Entry 9ITE (electron microscopy, 3.06 A resolution); this record covers chains B and E of the 5 polymer chains in the assembly.

== Chain B ==
Molecule: Guanine nucleotide-binding protein G(I)/G(S)/G(T) subunit beta-1
Source organism: Homo sapiens
UniProtKB: P62873 (GBB1_HUMAN); residue numbers follow UniProt; this construct covers 2-340
Sequence (345 residues; row label = number of the first residue in the row; numbers below 1 keep their minus sign (Met-4 is residue -4)):
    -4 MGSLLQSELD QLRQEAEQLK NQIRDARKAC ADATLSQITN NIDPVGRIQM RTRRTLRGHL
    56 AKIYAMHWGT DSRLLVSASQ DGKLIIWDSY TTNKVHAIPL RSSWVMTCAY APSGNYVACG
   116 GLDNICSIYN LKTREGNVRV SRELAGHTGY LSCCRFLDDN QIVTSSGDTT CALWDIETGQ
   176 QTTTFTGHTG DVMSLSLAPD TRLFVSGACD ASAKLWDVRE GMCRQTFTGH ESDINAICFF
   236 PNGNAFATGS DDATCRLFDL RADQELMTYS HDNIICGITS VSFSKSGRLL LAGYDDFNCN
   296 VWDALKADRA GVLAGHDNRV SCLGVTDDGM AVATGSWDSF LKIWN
Not modelled in the structure: -4 to 2
Sequence notes: initiating methionine (-4); expression tag (-3 to 1)

== Chain E ==
Molecule: scFv16
Source organism: Homo sapiens
Notes: antibody fragment or engineered binder
Sequence (247 residues; numbered 2 to 248; the number before each row is that of its first residue):
     2 VQLVESGGGL VQPGGSRKLS CSASGFAFSS FGMHWVRQAP EKGLEWVAYI SSGSGTIYYA
    62 DTVKGRFTIS RDDPKNTLFL QMTSLRSEDT AMYYCVRSIY YYGSSPFDFW GQGTTLTVSA
   122 GGGGSGGGGS GGGGSADIVM TQATSSVPVT PGESVSISCR SSKSLLHSNG NTYLYWFLQR
   182 PGQSPQLLIY RMSNLASGVP DRFSGSGSGT AFTLTISRLE AEDVGVYYCM QHLEYPLTFG
   242 AGTKLEL
Not modelled in the structure: 121-135

== How chain B and chain E interact ==
Pairs across the interface - 7 pairs, chain B then chain E:
  Asp66(B) with Tyr103(E)
  Arg68(B) with Tyr103(E)
  Arg129(B) with Val2(E); Arg98(E)
  Glu130(B) with Gly26(E); Phe27(E); Ala28(E), hydrogen bond (backbone-backbone)
Interface residues without a listed pair, chain B (10 interface residues in all): Leu69, Asp83, Val90, His91, Gly131, Asn132
Interface residues without a listed pair, chain E (8 interface residues in all): Phe32, Tyr102

== Overview ==
The interface between chain B and chain E involves 10 residues on one side and 8 on the other; the contacts
include 1 hydrogen bond. Its one hydrogen bond, Glu130(B)-Ala28(E), is backbone to backbone.
Here chain B is Guanine nucleotide-binding protein G(I)/G(S)/G(T) subunit beta-1 and chain E is scFv16, both
from Homo sapiens. Entry 9ITE (LPA-bound LPAR6 in complex with miniG13) was determined by electron microscopy
(same publication as 9ITB).
